9BP5 - chains A and B of the 12 polymer chains in the assembly; structure by electron microscopy, 2.70 A resolution.

[Chain A]
Molecule: Molybdopterin oxidoreductase
From: Caldicellulosiruptor saccharolyticus
UniProtKB: A4XH60 (A4XH60_CALS8); residues 1-1178 here = UniProt positions 1-1178
Sequence (1178 residues; row label = number of the first residue in the row):
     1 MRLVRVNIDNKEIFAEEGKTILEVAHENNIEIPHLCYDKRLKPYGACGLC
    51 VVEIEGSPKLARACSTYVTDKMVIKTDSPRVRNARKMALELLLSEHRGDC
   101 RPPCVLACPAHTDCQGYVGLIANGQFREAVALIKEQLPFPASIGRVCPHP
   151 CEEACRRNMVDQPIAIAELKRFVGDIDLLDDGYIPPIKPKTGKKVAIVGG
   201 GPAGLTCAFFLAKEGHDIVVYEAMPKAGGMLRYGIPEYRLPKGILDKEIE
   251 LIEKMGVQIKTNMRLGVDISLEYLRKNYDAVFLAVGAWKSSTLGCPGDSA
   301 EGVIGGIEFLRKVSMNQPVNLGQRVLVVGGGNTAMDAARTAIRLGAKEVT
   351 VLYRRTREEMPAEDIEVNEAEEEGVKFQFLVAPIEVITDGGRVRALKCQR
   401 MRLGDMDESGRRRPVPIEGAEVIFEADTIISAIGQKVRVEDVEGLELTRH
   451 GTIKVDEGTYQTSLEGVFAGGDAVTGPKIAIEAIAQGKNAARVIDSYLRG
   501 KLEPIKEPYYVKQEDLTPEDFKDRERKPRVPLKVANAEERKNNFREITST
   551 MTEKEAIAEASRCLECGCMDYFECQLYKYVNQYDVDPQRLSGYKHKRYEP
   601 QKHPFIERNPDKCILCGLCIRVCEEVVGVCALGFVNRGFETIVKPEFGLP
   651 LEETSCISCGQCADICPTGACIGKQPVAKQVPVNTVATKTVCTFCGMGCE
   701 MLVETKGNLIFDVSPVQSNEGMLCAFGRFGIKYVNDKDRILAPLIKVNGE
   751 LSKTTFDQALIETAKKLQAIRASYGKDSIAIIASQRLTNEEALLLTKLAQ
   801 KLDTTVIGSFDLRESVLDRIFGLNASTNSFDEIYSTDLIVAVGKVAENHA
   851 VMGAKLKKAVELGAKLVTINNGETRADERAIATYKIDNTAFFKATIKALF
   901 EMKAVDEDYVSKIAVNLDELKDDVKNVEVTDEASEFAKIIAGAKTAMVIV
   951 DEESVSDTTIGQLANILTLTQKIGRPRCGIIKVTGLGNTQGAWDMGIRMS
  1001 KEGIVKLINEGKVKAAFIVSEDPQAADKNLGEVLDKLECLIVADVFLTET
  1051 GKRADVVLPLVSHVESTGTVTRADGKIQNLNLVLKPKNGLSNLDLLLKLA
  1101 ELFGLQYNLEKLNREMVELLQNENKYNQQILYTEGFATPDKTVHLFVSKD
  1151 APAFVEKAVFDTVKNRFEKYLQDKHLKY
Metal / ion sites: 2Fe-2S cluster Fe: Cys-36, Cys-47, Cys-50, Cys-64; 4Fe-4S cluster Fe site 1: His-96, Cys-100, Cys-568, Cys-574; 4Fe-4S cluster Fe site 2: Cys-104, Cys-155, Cys-563, Cys-566; 4Fe-4S cluster Fe site 3: Cys-108, Cys-147, Cys-151, Lys-170; 4Fe-4S cluster Fe site 4: Cys-613, Cys-616, Cys-619, Cys-666; 4Fe-4S cluster Fe site 5: Cys-623, Cys-656, Cys-659, Cys-662; 4Fe-4S cluster Fe site 6: Cys-692, Cys-695, Cys-699, Cys-724
Small-molecule neighbours:
  - FAD (flavin-adenine dinucleotide): Val-146, Cys-147, Pro-148, Val-198, Gly-199, Gly-200, Gly-201, Pro-202, Ala-203, Gly-204, Tyr-221, Glu-222, Ala-223, Met-224, Gly-228, Gly-229, Met-230, Leu-231, Gly-234, Ile-235, Arg-239, Met-263, Arg-264, Leu-265, Ala-284, Val-285, Gly-286, Ala-287, Trp-288, Ile-307, Leu-310, Asn-332, Thr-333, Asp-336, Gln-435, Arg-438, Asp-441, Gly-471, Asp-472, Ala-473, Lys-478, Ile-479, Ala-480, Ala-483
  - 2Fe-2S cluster (FES): His-34, Leu-35, Cys-36, Tyr-37, Gly-45, Ala-46, Cys-47, Gly-48, Leu-49, Cys-50, Arg-62, Cys-64
  - 4Fe-4S cluster (SF4), molecule 1: His-96, Gly-98, Asp-99, Cys-100, Val-511, Cys-568, Asp-570, Tyr-571, Cys-574, Leu-576, Tyr-577, Lys-612, Thr-668, Gly-669
  - 4Fe-4S cluster (SF4), molecule 2: Pro-102, Pro-103, Cys-104, Gln-115, Cys-155, Arg-156, Arg-157, Ile-164, Ile-166, Cys-563, Leu-564, Glu-565, Cys-566
  - 4Fe-4S cluster (SF4), molecule 3: Cys-108, Pro-109, Thr-112, Cys-114, Tyr-117, Leu-137, Ile-143, Cys-147, His-149, Pro-150, Cys-151, Ile-166, Ala-167, Lys-170, Ile-481
  - 4Fe-4S cluster (SF4), molecule 4: Ile-606, Cys-623, Val-627, Val-629, Ala-631, Leu-632, Leu-651, Cys-656, Ile-657, Ser-658, Cys-659, Gly-660, Gln-661, Cys-662
  - 4Fe-4S cluster (SF4), molecule 5: Cys-613, Ile-614, Leu-615, Cys-616, Gly-617, Leu-618, Cys-619, Val-643, Ile-665, Cys-666, Pro-667, Thr-668, Ala-670, Cys-671
  - 4Fe-4S cluster (SF4), molecule 6: Cys-692, Phe-694, Cys-695, Met-697, Gly-698, Cys-699, Leu-723, Cys-724, Phe-726, Gly-727, His-849, Ala-850, Val-851
From the paper describing this entry:
  - 4Fe-4S cluster coordination: Cys-108, Cys-147, Cys-151, Lys-170

[Chain B]
Molecule: NADH dehydrogenase (Quinone)
From: Caldicellulosiruptor saccharolyticus
Notes: EC 1.6.99.5
UniProtKB: A4XH59 (A4XH59_CALS8); numbering as in UniProt (aligned over 1-584)
Sequence (584 residues; numbered 1 to 584; the number before each row is that of its first residue):
     1 MKIRVGLGSCGMAAGGNKVMECIQQELRSRNLDIPVEPTGCIGLCFFEPL
    51 VDVIDGDDVYTYGNVTPEMIPKIIESHVIGKKPLDEFIVSTSFEPYPMLK
   101 SQVRIALKNCGRINPEDIDDYIKNGGYEALKKVLTSMTPEEVIEEIKISG
   151 LRGRGGAGFPTWFKWDAARKASGDIKYVVCNADEGDPGAFMDRSILEGDP
   201 HAVLEGMTIAAYAIGAKEGYIYVRAEYPLAIKRLEIAIEQARNRNLLGNN
   251 ILNTNFSFDIKLKKGAGAFVCGEETALIASIEGERGMPRLKPPFPAQSGL
   301 WGRPTNINNVETYANVPWIITNGGKAFASLGTEKSKGTKVFALAGKIKRG
   351 GLVEVPMGMSLREVIYNIGGGIKDDKAFKAVQMGGPSGGCIPADLIDTPV
   401 DYESITKTGAIMGSGGMIVMDETTCMVDIARFFLEFTCKESCGKCTYCRV
   451 GTRRMLEILDRICNGEGRDGDLELLEELAVSVKDGSLCGLGQTAPNPVLT
   501 TLRYFKDEYIAHIRDKKCPAKQCKALITYSILPEKCTGCGLCARKCPTKA
   551 ITGERLKPHVIDQSKCTKCGTCMNVCRFGAVNVE
Metal / ion sites: Zn2+ site 1: Cys-10, Cys-41, Cys-45, Glu-48; Zn2+ site 2: Cys-425, His-512, Cys-518, Cys-523; 4Fe-4S cluster Fe site 1: Cys-442, Cys-445, Cys-448, Cys-488; 4Fe-4S cluster Fe site 2: Cys-536, Cys-539, Cys-542, Cys-576; 4Fe-4S cluster Fe site 3: Cys-546, Cys-566, Cys-569, Cys-572
Small-molecule neighbours:
  - FMN (flavin mononucleotide): Gly-153, Arg-154, Gly-155, Gly-156, Lys-164, Asn-181, Asp-183, Glu-184, Gly-185, Phe-269, Gly-272, Glu-273, Glu-274, Ile-307, Asn-308, Asn-309, Thr-312, Gly-489, Leu-490
  - 4Fe-4S cluster (SF4), molecule 1: Val-270, Pro-288, Ser-441, Cys-442, Gly-443, Lys-444, Cys-445, Cys-448, Arg-449, Ser-486, Leu-487, Cys-488, Leu-490, Gly-491
  - 4Fe-4S cluster (SF4), molecule 2: Tyr-529, Cys-546, Pro-547, Thr-548, Ala-550, Ile-551, Ile-561, Lys-565, Cys-566, Thr-567, Lys-568, Cys-569, Gly-570, Thr-571, Cys-572
  - 4Fe-4S cluster (SF4), molecule 3: Ile-531, Cys-536, Thr-537, Gly-538, Cys-539, Gly-540, Leu-541, Cys-542, His-559, Val-575, Cys-576, Phe-578, Ala-580, Val-581

[Interface between chain A and chain B]
Residue-residue contacts - 57 pairs, chain A then chain B:
  Pro-43(A) with Leu-290(B), hydrophobic
  Tyr-44(A) with Met-287(B), hydrogen bond; Leu-290(B); Lys-444(B); Leu-487(B)
  Gly-45(A) with Leu-487(B)
  Ala-46(A) with Lys-444(B); Cys-445(B); Thr-446(B)
  Cys-47(A) with Thr-446(B)
  Lys-59(A) with Lys-483(B); Gln-492(B)
  Arg-62(A) with Gly-485(B), hydrogen bond (side chain-backbone)
  Ser-65(A) with Leu-290(B)
  Ala-84(A) with Tyr-447(B), hydrogen bond (backbone-side chain)
  Met-87(A) with Tyr-447(B), hydrophobic; Glu-477(B); Leu-478(B), hydrophobic; Ser-481(B)
  Ala-88(A) with Thr-446(B); Tyr-447(B)
  Leu-91(A) with Thr-446(B); Tyr-447(B), hydrophobic; Val-450(B); Gly-451(B)
  Leu-92(A) with Thr-446(B); Arg-449(B)
  Ser-94(A) with Val-450(B); Arg-454(B), hydrogen bond (backbone-side chain)
  Glu-95(A) with Arg-449(B), salt bridge
  Arg-589(A) with Leu-474(B); Glu-477(B), salt bridge
  Leu-590(A) with Arg-454(B), hydrogen bond (backbone-side chain); Leu-478(B), hydrophobic
  Ser-591(A) with Arg-454(B)
  Gly-592(A) with Arg-454(B); Glu-457(B)
  Tyr-593(A) with Arg-453(B); Arg-454(B), hydrogen bond (backbone-side chain); Glu-457(B), hydrogen bond (backbone-side chain)
  Ile-614(A) with Arg-449(B), hydrogen bond (backbone-side chain)
  Leu-615(A) with Lys-444(B); Arg-449(B)
  Phe-634(A) with Arg-285(B), hydrogen bond (backbone-side chain); Met-287(B), hydrophobic
  Asn-636(A) with Arg-285(B), hydrogen bond (backbone-side chain)
  Arg-637(A) with Gly-267(B), hydrogen bond (side chain-backbone); Lys-439(B), hydrogen bond (side chain-backbone); Glu-440(B), salt bridge; Ser-441(B)
  Gly-638(A) with Ser-441(B), hydrogen bond (backbone-backbone); Cys-442(B); Gly-443(B); Arg-449(B)
  Phe-639(A) with Arg-449(B); Arg-453(B)
  Thr-641(A) with Gly-443(B)
Other interface residues (no listed pair), chain A (31 interface residues in all): Arg-85, Lys-86, Val-635
Other interface residues (no listed pair), chain B (30 interface residues in all): Ala-268, Asp-484, Ser-486

[Summary]
31 residues of chain A face 30 of chain B across their interface, with 13 hydrogen bonds and 3 salt bridges.
Polar pairs include Glu-95(A)/Arg-449(B), Arg-589(A)/Glu-477(B) and Arg-637(A)/Glu-440(B). Bound to chain A:
2Fe-2S cluster, 6 copies of 4Fe-4S cluster and flavin-adenine dinucleotide. The paper reports 4Fe-4S cluster
coordination by Cys-108(A), Cys-147(A) and Cys-151(A) among others.
Here chain A is Molybdopterin oxidoreductase and chain B is NADH dehydrogenase (Quinone), both from
Caldicellulosiruptor saccharolyticus. Entry 9BP5 (Structure of electron bifurcating Nfn-ABC holoenzyme from
Caldicellulosiruptor saccharolyticus) was determined by electron microscopy, deposited together with 9BOV.
